7PS9 - chain A; structure by X-ray diffraction, 1.80 A resolution.

== Chain A ==
Name: Cereblon isoform 4
From: Magnetospirillum gryphiswaldense
UniProtKB: A4TVL0 (A4TVL0_9PROT); numbering as in UniProt (aligned over 1-124)
Amino-acid sequence (124 residues; row label = number of the first residue in the row):
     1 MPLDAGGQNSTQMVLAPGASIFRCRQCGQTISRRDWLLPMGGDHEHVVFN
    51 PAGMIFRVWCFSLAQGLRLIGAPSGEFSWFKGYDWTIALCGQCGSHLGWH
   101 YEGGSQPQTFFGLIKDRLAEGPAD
Unresolved in the structure: 1-15, 124
Ion coordination: Zn2+: C24, C27, C90, C93
Ligand contacts: Iberdomide (8W7; (3S)-3-[4-({4-[(morpholin-4-yl)methyl]phenyl}methoxy)-1-oxo-1,3-dihydro-2H-isoindol-2-yl]piperidine-2,6-dione): F49, N50, P51, F56, E76, F77, S78, W79, W85, W99, Y101
Reported in the primary citation:
  - binding site for Iberdomide: P51, I70, G71, A72, E76, F77, W79, W85, W99, Y101

== Summary ==
Ligands of chain A: Iberdomide. C24, C27, C90 and C93 form the Zn2+ site. From the paper: a binding site for
Iberdomide at P51, I70 and G71 among others.
Chain A is Cereblon isoform 4 (Magnetospirillum gryphiswaldense); the structure, Cereblon isoform 4 from
Magnetospirillum gryphiswaldense in complex with Iberdomide (CC-220), was determined by X-ray diffraction
together with 7PSO from the same study.
